Entry 6BRY (X-ray diffraction, 2.70 A resolution); this record covers chains A and B of the 6 polymer chains in the assembly.

# Chain A
Molecule: Tubulin alpha-1B chain
From: Sus scrofa
UniProtKB: Q2XVP4 (TBA1B_PIG); residue numbers follow UniProt; this construct covers 1-450
Amino-acid sequence (450 residues; row label = number of the first residue in the row):
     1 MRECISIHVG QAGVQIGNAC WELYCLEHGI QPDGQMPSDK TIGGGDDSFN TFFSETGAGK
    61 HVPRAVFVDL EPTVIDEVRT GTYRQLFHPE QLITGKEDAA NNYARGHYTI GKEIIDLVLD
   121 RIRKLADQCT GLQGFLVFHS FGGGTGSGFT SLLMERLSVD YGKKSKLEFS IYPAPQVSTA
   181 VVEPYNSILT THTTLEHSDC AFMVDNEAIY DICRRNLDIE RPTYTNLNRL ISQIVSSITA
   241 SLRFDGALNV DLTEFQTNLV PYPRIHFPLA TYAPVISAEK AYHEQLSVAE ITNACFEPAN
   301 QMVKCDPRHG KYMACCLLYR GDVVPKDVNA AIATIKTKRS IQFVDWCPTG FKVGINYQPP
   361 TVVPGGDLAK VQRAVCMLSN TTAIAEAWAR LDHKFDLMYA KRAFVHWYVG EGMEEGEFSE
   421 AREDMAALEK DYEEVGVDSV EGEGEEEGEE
Not modelled in the structure: 438-450
Bound ions: Ca2+: Asp39, Thr41, Gly44, Glu55
Residues lining bound ligands:
  - GK9 (1-(2-chlorofuro[3,2-d]pyrimidin-4-yl)-6-methoxy-1,2,3,4-tetrahydroquinoline): Asn101, Thr179, Val181
  - GTP (guanosine-5'-triphosphate): Val9, Gly10, Gln11, Ala12, Gln15, Ile16, Asp69, Asp98, Ala99, Ala100, Asn101, Ser140, Gly142, Gly143, Gly144, Thr145, Gly146, Ile171, Pro173, Val177, Ser178, Thr179, Glu183, Asn206, Tyr224, Leu227, Asn228, Ile231
UniProt features mapped onto this chain:
  - motif: Met1 to Cys4 (MREC motif)
  - active site: Glu254
  - binding site (GTP): Gly10, Gln11, Ala12, Gln15, Glu71, Ala99, Ser140, Gly143, Gly144, Thr145, Gly146, Thr179, Glu183, Asn206, Tyr224, Asn228, Leu252
  - binding site (Mg(2+)): Glu71
  - modified residue: Lys40 (N6,N6,N6-trimethyllysine), Ser48 (Phosphoserine), Ser232 (Phosphoserine), Tyr282 (3'-nitrotyrosine), Arg339 (Omega-N-methylarginine), Ser439 (Phosphoserine), Glu443 (5-glutamyl polyglutamate), Glu445 (5-glutamyl polyglutamate)
  - cross-link (Glycyl lysine isopeptide (Lys-Gly)): Lys326 (interchain with G-Cter in ubiquitin), Lys370 (interchain with G-Cter in ubiquitin)

# Chain B
Molecule: Tubulin beta-2B chain
From: Sus scrofa
UniProtKB: A0A287AGU7 (A0A287AGU7_PIG); residue numbers follow UniProt; this construct covers 1-445
Amino-acid sequence (445 residues; numbered 1 to 445; the number before each row is that of its first residue):
     1 MREIVHIQAG QCGNQIGAKF WEVISDEHGI DPTGSYHGDS DLQLERINVY YNEATGNKYV
    61 PRAILVDLEP GTMDSVRSGP FGQIFRPDNF VFGQSGAGNN WAKGHYTEGA ELVDSVLDVV
   121 RKESESCDCL QGFQLTHSLG GGTGSGMGTL LISKIREEYP DRIMNTFSVM PSPKVSDTVV
   181 EPYNATLSVH QLVENTDETY CIDNEALYDI CFRTLKLTTP TYGDLNHLVS ATMSGVTTCL
   241 RFPGQLNADL RKLAVNMVPF PRLHFFMPGF APLTSRGSQQ YRALTVPELT QQMFDSKNMM
   301 AACDPRHGRY LTVAAIFRGR MSMKEVDEQM LNVQNKNSSY FVEWIPNNVK TAVCDIPPRG
   361 LKMSATFIGN STAIQELFKR ISEQFTAMFR RKAFLHWYTG EGMDEMEFTE AESNMNDLVS
   421 EYQQYQDATA DEQGEFEEEE GEDEA
Not modelled in the structure: 429-445
Bound ions: Mg2+: Gln11 (together with GDP)
Residues lining bound ligands:
  - GDP (guanosine-5'-diphosphate): Gly10, Gln11, Cys12, Gln15, Ile16, Asp67, Ala97, Asn99, Ser138, Gly140, Gly141, Gly142, Thr143, Gly144, Val169, Pro171, Val175, Asp177, Glu181, Asn204, Leu207, Tyr222, Leu225, Asn226
  - GK9 (1-(2-chlorofuro[3,2-d]pyrimidin-4-yl)-6-methoxy-1,2,3,4-tetrahydroquinoline): Val236, Cys239, Leu240, Leu246, Ala248, Lys252, Leu253, Asn256, Met257, Thr312, Val313, Ala314, Ala315, Ile316, Asn348, Val349, Lys350, Ala352
Reported in the primary citation:
  - binding site for GK9: Val236, Cys239, Leu240, Leu246, Asn256, Met257, Ala314, Lys350

# How chain A and chain B interact
Residue-residue contacts - 48 pairs, chain A then chain B:
  Lys96(A) with Asp128(B), hydrogen bond (side chain-backbone); Cys129(B)
  Glu97(A) with Arg2(B), salt bridge; Cys129(B)
  Asp98(A) with Lys252(B), salt bridge
  Ala100(A) with Arg251(B); Lys252(B); Val255(B)
  Asn101(A) with Lys252(B); Asn256(B), hydrogen bond
  Arg105(A) with Arg251(B)
  Pro175(A) with Asn347(B)
  Val177(A) with Gln245(B)
  Ser178(A) with Lys350(B), hydrogen bond (backbone-side chain)
  Thr179(A) with Lys350(B)
  Ala180(A) with Asn256(B)
  Val181(A) with Asn256(B), hydrogen bond (backbone-side chain); Ile345(B), hydrophobic; Pro346(B); Asn347(B)
  Glu220(A) with Lys324(B), salt bridge
  Arg221(A) with Gln245(B); Met323(B); Asp327(B), salt bridge
  Lys394(A) with Pro346(B); Asn347(B), hydrogen bond
  Leu397(A) with Trp344(B)
  Met398(A) with Trp344(B); Ile345(B), hydrophobic; Pro346(B)
  Lys401(A) with Phe260(B); Trp344(B); Ala428(B)
  Arg402(A) with Phe260(B)
  Ala403(A) with Pro259(B); Phe260(B), hydrophobic
  Phe404(A) with Val255(B); Asn256(B); Val258(B); Pro259(B), hydrogen bond (backbone-backbone); Ile345(B), hydrophobic
  His406(A) with Val258(B); Pro259(B), hydrogen bond (side chain-backbone); Phe260(B); Pro261(B)
  Trp407(A) with Ala254(B), hydrogen bond (side chain-backbone); Val255(B); Val258(B), hydrogen bond (side chain-backbone)
Interface residues without a listed pair, chain A (28 interface residues in all): Thr73, Val182, Tyr210, Arg214, Tyr224
Interface residues without a listed pair, chain B (29 interface residues in all): Leu246, Asn247, Asp249, Met257, Thr312, Glu343, Asn348

# In short
28 residues of chain A face 29 of chain B across their interface; the contacts include 9 hydrogen bonds and 4
salt bridges. Among the polar pairs are Glu97(A)-Arg2(B), Asp98(A)-Lys252(B) and Glu220(A)-Lys324(B). Compound
GK9 is bound between chain A and chain B. From the paper: a binding site for GK9 at Val236(B), Cys239(B) and
Leu240(B) among others.
Chain A is Tubulin alpha-1B chain and chain B is Tubulin beta-2B chain, both from Sus scrofa; the structure,
Tubulin-RB3_SLD-TTL in complex with heterocyclic pyrimidine compound 6a, was determined by X-ray diffraction
together with 6BR1, 6BRF and 6BS2 from the same study.
